PDB entry 4PO5 | X-ray diffraction, 1.75 A resolution | chains A and B of the 6 polymer chains in the assembly

# Chain A
Name: Allophycocyanin subunit alpha-B
Organism: Synechocystis sp
Notes: fragment: ApcD subunit
UniProtKB: P72870 (PHAC_SYNY3); residues 1-161 here = UniProt positions 1-161
Chain sequence (167 residues; numbered 1 to 167; the number before each row is that of its first residue):
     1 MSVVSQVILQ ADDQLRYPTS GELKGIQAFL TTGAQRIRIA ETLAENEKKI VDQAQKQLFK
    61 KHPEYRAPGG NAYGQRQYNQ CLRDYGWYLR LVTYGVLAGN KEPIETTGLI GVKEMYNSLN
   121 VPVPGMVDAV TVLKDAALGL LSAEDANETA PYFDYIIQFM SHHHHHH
Disordered / not traced: 1, 164-167
Construct notes: expression tag (162-167)
Covalent attachments: phycocyanobilin (CYC) linked to Cys81
Small-molecule neighbours: phycocyanobilin (CYC): Leu58, Phe59, Tyr65, Asn71, Ala72, Arg76, Gln77, Gln80, Arg83, Asp84, Tyr85, Trp87, Tyr88, Leu91, Thr107, Gly108, Met115, Tyr116, Leu119, Val121, Gly125, Met126, Ala129
UniProt features mapped onto this chain:
  - binding site ((2R,3E)-phycocyanobilin): Cys81
  - modified residue: Asn71 (N4-methylasparagine)
Reported in the primary citation:
  - binding site for phycocyanobilin: Tyr65, Asn71, Gln80, Cys81, Tyr85, Trp87, Met115, Tyr116, Met126
  - contacts within the chain: Asp84-Tyr116 (hydrogen bond)

# Chain B
Name: Allophycocyanin beta chain
Organism: Synechocystis sp
Notes: fragment: ApcB subunit
UniProtKB: Q01952 (PHAB_SYNY3); numbering as in UniProt (aligned over 1-161)
Chain sequence (161 residues; row label = number of the first residue in the row):
     1 MQDAITAVIN SADVQGKYLD GAAMDKLKSY FASGELRVRA ASVISANAAT IVKEAVAKSL
    61 LYSDVTRPGG NMYTTRRYAA CIRDLDYYLR YATYAMLAGD ASILDERVLN GLKETYNSLG
   121 VPISSTVQAI QAIKEVTASL VGADAGKEMG VYLDYICSGL S
Modified residues: Asn71 (n-methyl asparagine; MEN)
Covalent attachments: phycocyanobilin (CYC) linked to Cys81
Small-molecule neighbours:
  - phycocyanobilin (CYC), molecule 1: Leu60, Val65, Asn71, Met72, Arg76, Arg77, Ala80, Arg83, Asp84, Leu85, Tyr87, Tyr88, Tyr91, Arg107, Val108, Leu112, Thr115, Tyr116, Leu119, Val121, Pro122, Ser125, Thr126, Ala129
  - phycocyanobilin (CYC), molecule 2: Leu61, Tyr62, Thr66, Met72, Tyr73, Thr74, Thr75, Tyr78
UniProt features mapped onto this chain:
  - binding site ((2R,3E)-phycocyanobilin): Cys81
  - modified residue: Asn71 (N4-methylasparagine)
Reported in the primary citation:
  - binding site for phycocyanobilin: Tyr62, Thr66, Asn71, Met72, Thr74, Cys81
  - post-translational modification sites: Asn71

# Chain A / chain B interface
Pairs across the interface (65):
  Ser2(A) - Asp3(B)  hydrogen bond
  Ser2(A) - Ile5(B)
  Ser2(A) - Thr6(B)  hydrogen bond (backbone-side chain)
  Val4(A) - Asp3(B)
  Val4(A) - Tyr30(B)
  Val4(A) - Leu97(B)
  Ser5(A) - Met1(B)
  Ser5(A) - Asp3(B)  hydrogen bond (backbone-side chain)
  Ile8(A) - Met1(B)  hydrophobic
  Ile8(A) - Tyr94(B)
  Ile8(A) - Ala98(B)  hydrophobic
  Ile8(A) - Ile103(B)  hydrophobic
  Leu9(A) - Arg107(B)
  Ala11(A) - Tyr94(B)
  Asp12(A) - Arg90(B)  salt bridge
  Asp12(A) - Tyr91(B)  hydrogen bond
  Asp12(A) - Tyr94(B)  hydrogen bond (backbone-side chain)
  Asp12(A) - Arg107(B)  salt bridge
  Leu15(A) - Arg90(B)
  Arg16(A) - Arg90(B)
  Arg16(A) - Tyr94(B)  hydrogen bond (backbone-side chain)
  Tyr17(A) - Ile44(B)
  Tyr17(A) - Ser45(B)
  Tyr17(A) - Ala48(B)
  Tyr17(A) - Leu89(B)
  Tyr17(A) - Arg90(B)  hydrogen bond (side chain-backbone)
  Tyr17(A) - Thr93(B)
  Pro18(A) - Leu97(B)  hydrophobic
  Leu23(A) - Val38(B)  hydrophobic
  Leu23(A) - Ala41(B)  hydrophobic
  Leu23(A) - Ser42(B)
  Leu23(A) - Leu97(B)  hydrophobic
  Ile26(A) - Val38(B)  hydrophobic
  Gln27(A) - Gly34(B)
  Gln27(A) - Glu35(B)
  Gln27(A) - Val38(B)
  Phe29(A) - Ile5(B)  hydrophobic
  Phe29(A) - Phe31(B)  hydrophobic
  Leu30(A) - Tyr30(B)  hydrophobic
  Leu30(A) - Phe31(B)
  Leu30(A) - Gly34(B)
  Thr31(A) - Glu35(B)
  Gly33(A) - Phe31(B)
  Ile37(A) - Lys28(B)
  Ala40(A) - Met24(B)  hydrophobic
  Glu41(A) - Met24(B)
  Ala44(A) - Tyr18(B)  hydrophobic
  Glu47(A) - Tyr18(B)  hydrogen bond
  Gly86(A) - Tyr18(B)  hydrogen bond (backbone-side chain)
  Leu89(A) - Tyr18(B)
  Arg90(A) - Asp13(B)  salt bridge
  Arg90(A) - Gly16(B)
  Arg90(A) - Lys17(B)
  Arg90(A) - Tyr18(B)
  Thr93(A) - Tyr18(B)
  Tyr94(A) - Ile9(B)  hydrophobic
  Tyr94(A) - Ala12(B)
  Tyr94(A) - Asp13(B)  hydrogen bond (side chain-backbone)
  Tyr94(A) - Lys17(B)  hydrogen bond (side chain-backbone)
  Tyr94(A) - Leu19(B)  hydrophobic
  Leu97(A) - Ile5(B)
  Leu97(A) - Leu19(B)  hydrophobic
  Leu97(A) - Leu27(B)  hydrophobic
  Leu97(A) - Phe31(B)
  Thr107(A) - Asp13(B)  hydrogen bond
Other interface residues (no listed pair), chain A (33 interface residues in all): Leu91, Ala98, Pro103
Interface features reported in the paper:
  - interface residues, chain B: Arg39(B)

# In short
The chain A/chain B interface involves 33 residues from each chain, with 12 hydrogen bonds and 3 salt bridges.
Among the polar pairs are Asp12(A)-Arg90(B), Asp12(A)-Arg107(B) and Arg90(A)-Asp13(B). Chain B binds
phycocyanobilin. Phycocyanobilin is covalently linked to Cys81(A). From the paper: a binding site for
phycocyanobilin at Tyr65(A), Asn71(A) and Tyr62(B) among others; the interface residue Arg39(B).
Here chain A is Allophycocyanin subunit alpha-B and chain B is Allophycocyanin beta chain, both from
Synechocystis sp. Entry 4PO5 (Crystal structure of allophycocyanin B from Synechocystis PCC 6803) was
determined by X-ray diffraction.
